7Y4F - chains A and C; structure by X-ray diffraction, 1.92 A resolution.

[Chain A (and C)]
Name: Dipeptidyl peptidase IV
From: Bacteroides thetaiotaomicron
Notes: chain C of this document is another copy of the same molecule, construct and numbering; everything in this record applies to it too
Sequence (736 residues; numbered 1 to 736; the number before each row is that of its first residue):
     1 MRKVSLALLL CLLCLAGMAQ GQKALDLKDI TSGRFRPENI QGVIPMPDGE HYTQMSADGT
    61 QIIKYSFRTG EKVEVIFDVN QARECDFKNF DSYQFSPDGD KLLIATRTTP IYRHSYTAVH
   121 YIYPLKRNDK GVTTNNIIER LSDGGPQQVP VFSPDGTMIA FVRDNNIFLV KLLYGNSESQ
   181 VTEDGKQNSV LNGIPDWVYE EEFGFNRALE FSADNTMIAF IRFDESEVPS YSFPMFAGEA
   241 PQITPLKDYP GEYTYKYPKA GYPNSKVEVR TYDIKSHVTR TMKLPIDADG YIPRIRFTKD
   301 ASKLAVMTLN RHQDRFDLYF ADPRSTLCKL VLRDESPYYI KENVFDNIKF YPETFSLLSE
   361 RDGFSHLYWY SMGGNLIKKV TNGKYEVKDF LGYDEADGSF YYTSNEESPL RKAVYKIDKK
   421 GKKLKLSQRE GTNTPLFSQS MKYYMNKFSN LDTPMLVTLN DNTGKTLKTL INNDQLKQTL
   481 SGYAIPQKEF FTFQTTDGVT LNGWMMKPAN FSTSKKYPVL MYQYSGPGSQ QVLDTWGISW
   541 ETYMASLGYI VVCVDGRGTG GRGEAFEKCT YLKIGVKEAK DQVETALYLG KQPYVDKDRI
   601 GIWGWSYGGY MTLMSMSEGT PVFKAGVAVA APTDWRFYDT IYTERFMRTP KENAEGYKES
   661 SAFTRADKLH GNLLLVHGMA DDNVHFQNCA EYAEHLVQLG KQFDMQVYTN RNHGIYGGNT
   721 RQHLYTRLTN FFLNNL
Disordered / not traced: 1-22

[Chain A / chain C interface]
Residue-residue contacts - 98 pairs, chain A then chain C:
  Pro229(A) with Tyr249(C)
  Ser230(A) with Tyr249(C)
  Tyr231(A) with Tyr249(C), hydrophobic; Pro250(C)
  Pro234(A) with Pro234(C), hydrophobic
  Phe236(A) with Gln687(C); Ala690(C), hydrophobic; Glu691(C)
  Ala237(A) with Glu691(C), hydrogen bond (backbone-side chain)
  Gly238(A) with Glu691(C), hydrogen bond (backbone-side chain)
  Glu239(A) with Glu694(C); His695(C), salt bridge; Gln698(C)
  Lys247(A) with Arg636(C), hydrogen bond (backbone-side chain); Phe637(C)
  Asp248(A) with Lys259(C); Tyr262(C), hydrogen bond; Arg636(C), salt bridge; Gln687(C), hydrogen bond (backbone-side chain)
  Tyr249(A) with Pro229(C); Ser230(C); Tyr257(C), hydrogen bond (side chain-backbone); Pro258(C); Lys259(C), hydrogen bond (side chain-backbone); Tyr262(C), hydrophobic
  Pro250(A) with Tyr231(C); Gln687(C)
  Tyr257(A) with Tyr249(C), hydrogen bond (backbone-side chain)
  Pro258(A) with Tyr249(C)
  Lys259(A) with Asp248(C); Tyr249(C), hydrogen bond (backbone-side chain)
  Tyr262(A) with Asp248(C), hydrogen bond; Tyr249(C)
  Arg636(A) with Lys247(C), hydrogen bond (side chain-backbone); Asp248(C), salt bridge
  Phe637(A) with Lys247(C)
  Met679(A) with Phe686(C), hydrophobic; Ala690(C), hydrophobic
  Phe686(A) with Met679(C), hydrophobic
  Gln687(A) with Phe236(C); Asp248(C), hydrogen bond (side chain-backbone); Pro250(C)
  Ala690(A) with Met679(C), hydrophobic; Thr709(C), hydrogen bond (backbone-side chain)
  Glu691(A) with Phe236(C); Ala237(C), hydrogen bond (side chain-backbone); Gly238(C), hydrogen bond (side chain-backbone)
  Glu694(A) with Glu239(C); Thr709(C); Arg711(C), salt bridge
  His695(A) with Glu239(C), salt bridge
  Val697(A) with Tyr708(C), hydrophobic; Asn719(C), hydrogen bond (backbone-side chain); Thr720(C); His723(C)
  Gln698(A) with Glu239(C); Arg711(C); Gly717(C), hydrogen bond (side chain-backbone); Gly718(C); Asn719(C), hydrogen bond (side chain-backbone); Thr720(C), hydrogen bond
  Gly700(A) with Asn719(C)
  Lys701(A) with His723(C), hydrogen bond (backbone-side chain)
  Gln702(A) with His723(C), hydrogen bond (side chain-backbone); Thr726(C); Arg727(C)
  Phe703(A) with Gln706(C); His723(C); Arg727(C), hydrogen bond (backbone-side chain)
  Asp704(A) with Asp704(C); Arg727(C), salt bridge
  Met705(A) with Asp704(C); Met705(C), hydrogen bond (backbone-backbone); Gln706(C); Val707(C), hydrogen bond (side chain-backbone); Arg727(C)
  Gln706(A) with Phe703(C); Met705(C)
  Val707(A) with Met705(C), hydrophobic
  Tyr708(A) with Val697(C), hydrophobic
  Thr709(A) with Ala690(C); Glu694(C)
  Arg711(A) with Glu694(C), salt bridge; Gln698(C)
  Gly717(A) with Gln698(C), hydrogen bond (backbone-side chain)
  Gly718(A) with Gln698(C)
  Asn719(A) with Val697(C); Gln698(C), hydrogen bond (backbone-side chain); Gly700(C)
  Thr720(A) with Gln698(C)
  His723(A) with Val697(C); Lys701(C), hydrogen bond (side chain-backbone); Gln702(C), hydrogen bond (backbone-side chain); Phe703(C)
  Thr726(A) with Gln702(C)
  Arg727(A) with Gln702(C); Phe703(C), hydrogen bond (side chain-backbone); Asp704(C), salt bridge
Interface residues without a listed pair, chain A (49 interface residues in all): Ala240, Leu246, Leu696, Asn730
Interface residues without a listed pair, chain C (48 interface residues in all): Ala240, Leu246, Asn730

[In short]
The interface between chain A and chain C involves 49 residues on one side and 48 on the other, with 29
hydrogen bonds and 8 salt bridges. Polar pairs include Glu239(A)-His695(C), Asp248(A)-Arg636(C) and
Glu694(A)-Arg711(C).
Both chains are Dipeptidyl peptidase IV (Bacteroides thetaiotaomicron). Entry 7Y4F (bacterial DPP4) was
determined by X-ray diffraction, deposited together with 8HAY.
